9FYT - chains A and M of the 6 polymer chains in the assembly; structure by X-ray diffraction, 1.55 A resolution.

# Chain A
Molecule: Alpha-cobratoxin
Organism: Naja kaouthia
UniProt: P01391 (3L21_NAJKA); residues 1-71 here = UniProt positions 1-71
Amino-acid sequence (71 residues; numbered 1 to 71; the number before each row is that of its first residue):
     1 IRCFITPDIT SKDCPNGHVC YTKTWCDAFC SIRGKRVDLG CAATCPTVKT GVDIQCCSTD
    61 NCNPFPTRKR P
Disulfide bonds: Cys3-Cys20, Cys14-Cys41, Cys26-Cys30, Cys45-Cys56, Cys57-Cys62
UniProt features mapped onto this chain:
  - site: Lys23 (Binds to Torpedo AChR), Trp25 (Binds to both neuronal alpha-7/CHRNA7 and Torpedo AChRs), Asp27 (Binds to both neuronal alpha-7/CHRNA7 and Torpedo AChRs), Ala28 (Binds to alpha-7/CHRNA7 AChR), Phe29 (Binds to both neuronal alpha-7/CHRNA7 and Torpedo AChRs), Arg33 (Binds to both neuronal alpha-7/CHRNA7 and Torpedo AChRs), Lys35 (Binds to alpha-7/CHRNA7 AChR), Arg36 (Binds to both neuronal alpha-7/CHRNA7 and Torpedo AChRs, may be important for inhibition of GABA(A) receptors), Lys49 (Binds to Torpedo AChR), Phe65 (Binds to both neuronal alpha-7/CHRNA7 and Torpedo AChRs)

# Chain M
Molecule: heavy chain scFv Ao1
Organism: Homo sapiens
Notes: antibody fragment or engineered binder
Amino-acid sequence (117 residues; numbered -2 to 1006 plus 2 insertion-coded residues; 894 numbers in that range are skipped by the numbering (no residue carries them; nothing is unmodelled there); the number before each row is that of its first residue; a row labelled like 95A-95B holds insertion residues (95A, then the next letters in order); numbers below 1 keep their minus sign (Gly-2 is residue -2)):
    -2 GASSYELTQP PS
    11 VSVAPGRTAT ITCEGDNIGQ QIVHWYQQKP GQAPVAVISS DSDRPSGIPE RFSGSNSGNT
    71 ATLTISRVEA GDEADYYCQV WDSGS
95A-95B DH
    96 VVFGGGTKVT VL
  1001 ENLYFQ
Disordered / not traced: -2 to -1, 1006
Disulfide bonds: Cys23-Cys88
Ion coordination: Na+: Arg61, Ser63, Ser76

# Interface between chain A and chain M
Residue-residue contacts - 14 pairs, chain A then chain M:
  Gln55(A) - Ser52(M)
  Gln55(A) - Gly64(M)
  Gln55(A) - Ser65(M)
  Gln55(A) - Asn66(M)  hydrogen bond (side chain-backbone)
  Cys62(A) - Ser67(M)  hydrogen bond (backbone-side chain)
  Pro64(A) - Ser67(M)
  Thr67(A) - Gln30(M)  hydrogen bond
  Arg68(A) - Gln30(M)
  Lys69(A) - Tyr2(M)
  Lys69(A) - Gln30(M)
  Lys69(A) - Gln31(M)
  Lys69(A) - Asp92(M)  salt bridge
  Pro71(A) - Ser93(M)
  Pro71(A) - Gly94(M)
Also at the interface, not in a pair above, chain A (9 interface residues in all): Asp53, Pro66
Also at the interface, not in a pair above, chain M (14 interface residues in all): Gly29, Asp53, Gly68

# Summary
The interface between chain A and chain M involves 9 residues on one side and 14 on the other, with 3 hydrogen
bonds and 1 salt bridge. Polar pairs include Lys69(A)-Asp92(M), Gln55(A)-Asn66(M) and Cys62(A)-Ser67(M).
Arg61(M), Ser63(M) and Ser76(M) form the Na+ site.
Here chain A is Alpha-cobratoxin (Naja kaouthia) and chain M is heavy chain scFv Ao1 (Homo sapiens). Entry
9FYT (mAbs in complex with cobratoxin at pH 4.5) was determined by X-ray diffraction, deposited together with
9HUB, 9HUO, 9HXO and 9FYS.
